7Z76 - chains C and D of the 4 polymer chains in the assembly; structure by X-ray diffraction, 1.32 A resolution.

== Chain C ==
Molecule: von Hippel-Lindau disease tumor suppressor
From: Homo sapiens
UniProt: P40337 (VHL_HUMAN); residues 54-213 here = UniProt positions 54-213
Chain sequence (162 residues; each row starts with the number of its first residue):
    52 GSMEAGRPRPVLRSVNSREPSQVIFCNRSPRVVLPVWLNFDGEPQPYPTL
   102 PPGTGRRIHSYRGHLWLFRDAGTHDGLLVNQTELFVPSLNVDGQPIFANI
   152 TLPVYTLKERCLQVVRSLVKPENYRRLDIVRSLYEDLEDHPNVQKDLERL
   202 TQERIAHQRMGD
Unresolved in the structure: 52-59, 203-213
Differences from the reference sequence: expression tag (52-53)
Small-molecule neighbours: IFJ ((2S,4R)-N-[(1R)-2-[(2R)-1-[4-(4-bromanyl-7-cyclopentyl-5-oxidanylidene-benzimidazolo[1,2-a]quinazolin-9-yl)piperidin-1-yl]propan-2-yl]oxy-1-[4-(4-methyl-1,3-thiazol-5-yl)phenyl]ethyl]-1-[(2S)-2-[[1-(dimethylamino)cyclopropyl]carbonylamino]-3,3-dimethyl-butanoyl]-4-oxidanyl-pyrrolidine-2-carboxamide): Asn67, Arg69, Phe76, Pro86, Trp88, Phe91, Tyr98, Pro99, Leu101, Arg107, Ile109, His110, Ser111, Tyr112, His115, Trp117
UniProt features mapped onto this chain:
  - region: Thr157 to Val166 (Interaction with Elongin BC complex)
  - natural variant: Leu63 (L63P: In PCC), Arg64 (R64P: In PCC), Ser65 (S65A: In PCC; S65L: In VHLD; S65W: In VHLD), Val66 to Gln73 (deletion: In VHLD), Ser68 (S68W: In PCC and VHLD), Glu70 (E70K: In VHLD), Val74 (V74G: In VHLD), Ile75 (deletion: In VHLD), Phe76 (F76I: In VHLD; F76L: In VHLD; F76S: In VHLD; deletion: In VHLD), Asn78 (N78H: In VHLD; N78S: In VHLD; N78T: In VHLD), Arg79 (R79P: In VHLD), Ser80 (S80I: In VHLD; S80N: In PCC and VHLD; S80R: In VHLD), 64 further natural variant entries in UniProt
  - mutagenesis: Tyr98 (Y98N: No interaction with HIF1A. No HIF1A degradation)

== Chain D ==
Molecule: Probable global transcription activator SNF2L2
From: Homo sapiens
Notes: EC 3.6.4.-
UniProt: P51531 (SMCA2_HUMAN), isoform P51531-2; residue numbers follow UniProt; this construct covers 1373-1493
Chain sequence (123 residues; row label = number of the first residue in the row):
  1371 SMAEKLSPNPPKLTKQMNAIIDTVINYKDSSGRQLSEVFIQLPSRKELPE
  1421 YYELIRKPVDFKKIKERIRNHKYRSLGDLEKDVMLLCHNAQTFNLEGSQI
  1471 YEDSIVLQSVFKSARQKIAKEEE
Unresolved in the structure: 1371-1376, 1490-1493
Differences from the reference sequence: expression tag (1371-1372)
Small-molecule neighbours: IFJ ((2S,4R)-N-[(1R)-2-[(2R)-1-[4-(4-bromanyl-7-cyclopentyl-5-oxidanylidene-benzimidazolo[1,2-a]quinazolin-9-yl)piperidin-1-yl]propan-2-yl]oxy-1-[4-(4-methyl-1,3-thiazol-5-yl)phenyl]ethyl]-1-[(2S)-2-[[1-(dimethylamino)cyclopropyl]carbonylamino]-3,3-dimethyl-butanoyl]-4-oxidanyl-pyrrolidine-2-carboxamide): Val1408, Phe1409, Gln1411, Leu1412, Pro1413, Glu1417, Leu1418, Tyr1421, Val1429, Asp1430, Leu1456, Asn1459, Ala1460, Phe1463, Asn1464, Ile1470
UniProt features mapped onto this chain:
  - modified residue: Ser1377 (Phosphoserine)
From the paper describing this entry:
  - specificity-determining residues: Gln1469

== Chain C / chain D interface ==
Residue-residue contacts - 11 pairs, chain C then chain D:
  Arg60(C) with Asp1399(D), salt bridge; Ser1400(D), hydrogen bond; Ser1401(D)
  Asn67(C) with Arg1403(D)
  Arg69(C) with Glu1407(D), salt bridge
  Asn90(C) with Gln1469(D)
  Phe91(C) with Arg1403(D); Gln1469(D), hydrogen bond (backbone-side chain)
  Asp92(C) with Gln1469(D), hydrogen bond
  Gln96(C) with Ser1468(D); Gln1469(D), hydrogen bond (side chain-backbone)
Other interface residues (no listed pair), chain C (9 interface residues in all): Arg64, Trp88
Other interface residues (no listed pair), chain D (8 interface residues in all): Gly1467
The authors on this interface:
  - residue pairs: Phe91(C)-Gln1469(D) (hydrogen bond), Asp92(C)-Gln1469(D) (hydrogen bond)

== Overview ==
9 residues of chain C face 8 of chain D across their interface, with 4 hydrogen bonds and 2 salt bridges.
Polar pairs include Arg60(C)-Asp1399(D), Arg69(C)-Glu1407(D) and Arg60(C)-Ser1400(D). The paper describes
hydrogen bonds between Phe91(C) and Gln1469(D) and Asp92(C) and Gln1469(D). The paper reports the specificity
determinant Gln1469(D).
Here chain C is von Hippel-Lindau disease tumor suppressor and chain D is Probable global transcription
activator SNF2L2, both from Homo sapiens. Entry 7Z76 (Crystal structure of compound 10 in complex with the
bromodomain of human SMARCA2 and pVHL:ElonginC:ElonginB) was determined by X-ray diffraction, deposited
together with 7Z77, 7Z78 and 7Z6L.
